PDB entry 2RIC | X-ray diffraction, 1.80 A resolution | chains B and C of the 3 polymer chains in the assembly

Chain B (and C):
Molecule: Pulmonary surfactant-associated protein D
Organism: Homo sapiens
Notes: fragment: neck and carbohydrate recognition domain; chain C of this document is another copy of the same molecule, construct and numbering; everything in this record applies to it too
UniProtKB: P35247 (SFTPD_HUMAN); residues 203-355 here correspond to UniProt positions 223-375 (UniProt number = residue number + 20)
Amino-acid sequence (160 residues; numbered 196 to 355; the number before each row is that of its first residue):
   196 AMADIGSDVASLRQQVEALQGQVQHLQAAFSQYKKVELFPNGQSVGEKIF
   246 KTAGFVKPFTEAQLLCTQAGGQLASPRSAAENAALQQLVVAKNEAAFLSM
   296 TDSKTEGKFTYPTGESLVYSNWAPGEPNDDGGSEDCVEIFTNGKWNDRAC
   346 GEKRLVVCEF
Not modelled in the structure: 196-203 (chain C: 196-197)
Differences from the reference sequence: expression tag (196-202)
Disulfides: Cys261-Cys353, Cys331-Cys345
Ion coordination: Ca2+ site 1: Asp297, Glu301, Asp324, Glu329, Asp330; Ca2+ site 2: Glu301, Asp330; Ca2+ site 3: Glu321, Asn323, Glu329, Asn341, Asp342 (together with L-glycero-alpha-D-manno-heptopyranose)
Residues lining bound ligands: L-glycero-alpha-D-manno-heptopyranose (GMH): Glu321, Asn323, Asp325, Glu329, Asn341, Asp342, Arg343

How chain B and chain C interact:
Residue-residue contacts (37; chain B residue first):
  Leu207(B) with Val204(C); Arg208(C)
  Gln210(B) with Arg208(C), hydrogen bond; Val211(C); Gln215(C)
  Leu214(B) with Leu214(C), hydrophobic; Gln215(C); Val218(C), hydrophobic
  Gln217(B) with Val218(C); Gln219(C), hydrogen bond; Gln222(C), hydrogen bond
  Ala224(B) with Phe225(C), hydrophobic
  Phe225(B) with Phe225(C)
  Gln227(B) with Glu242(C), hydrogen bond (side chain-backbone); Ile244(C); Phe355(C), hydrogen bond (side chain-backbone)
  Tyr228(B) with Phe225(C), hydrophobic; Tyr228(C); Lys229(C); Glu232(C); Leu233(C); Ile244(C)
  Lys230(B) with Gly265(C); Phe355(C)
  Val231(B) with Glu232(C); Ile244(C), hydrophobic; Lys246(C), hydrogen bond (backbone-side chain); Phe355(C), hydrophobic
  Glu232(B) with Tyr228(C); Glu232(C); Lys246(C)
  Phe234(B) with Lys246(C), hydrogen bond (backbone-side chain); Ala248(C), hydrophobic; Ala264(C), hydrophobic; Cys353(C), hydrophobic; Phe355(C), hydrophobic
  Pro235(B) with Ala248(C), hydrophobic
Interface residues without a listed pair, chain B (19 interface residues in all): Val204, Ser206, Val211, Val218, Leu221, Gln282
Interface residues without a listed pair, chain C (30 interface residues in all): Leu207, Glu212, Leu221, Ser239, Lys243, Thr247, Leu260, Gln263, Val351

Overview:
19 residues of chain B and 30 residues of chain C are in contact, with 7 hydrogen bonds. Among the polar pairs
are Gln210(B)-Arg208(C), Gln217(B)-Gln219(C) and Gln217(B)-Gln222(C). Bound to chain B:
L-glycero-alpha-D-manno-heptopyranose. Asp297(B), Glu301(B), Asp324(B), Glu329(B) and Asp330(B) coordinate
Ca2+ site 1.
Chain B and chain C are both Pulmonary surfactant-associated protein D (Homo sapiens); the structure, Crystal
structure of the trimeric neck and carbohydrate recognition domain of human surfactant protein D in ..., was
determined by X-ray diffraction (same publication as 2RIA, 2RIB, 2RID and 2RIE).
